PDB entry 7EWP | electron microscopy, 4.30 A resolution (low resolution: residue-level contacts below are approximate; hydrogen-bond / salt-bridge calls are withheld) | chains A and C of the 4 polymer chains in the assembly

Chain A:
Molecule: Probable G-protein coupled receptor 158
Source organism: Homo sapiens
UniProt: Q5T848 (GP158_HUMAN); numbering as in UniProt (aligned over 1-863)
Amino-acid sequence (1138 residues; each row starts with the number of its first residue):
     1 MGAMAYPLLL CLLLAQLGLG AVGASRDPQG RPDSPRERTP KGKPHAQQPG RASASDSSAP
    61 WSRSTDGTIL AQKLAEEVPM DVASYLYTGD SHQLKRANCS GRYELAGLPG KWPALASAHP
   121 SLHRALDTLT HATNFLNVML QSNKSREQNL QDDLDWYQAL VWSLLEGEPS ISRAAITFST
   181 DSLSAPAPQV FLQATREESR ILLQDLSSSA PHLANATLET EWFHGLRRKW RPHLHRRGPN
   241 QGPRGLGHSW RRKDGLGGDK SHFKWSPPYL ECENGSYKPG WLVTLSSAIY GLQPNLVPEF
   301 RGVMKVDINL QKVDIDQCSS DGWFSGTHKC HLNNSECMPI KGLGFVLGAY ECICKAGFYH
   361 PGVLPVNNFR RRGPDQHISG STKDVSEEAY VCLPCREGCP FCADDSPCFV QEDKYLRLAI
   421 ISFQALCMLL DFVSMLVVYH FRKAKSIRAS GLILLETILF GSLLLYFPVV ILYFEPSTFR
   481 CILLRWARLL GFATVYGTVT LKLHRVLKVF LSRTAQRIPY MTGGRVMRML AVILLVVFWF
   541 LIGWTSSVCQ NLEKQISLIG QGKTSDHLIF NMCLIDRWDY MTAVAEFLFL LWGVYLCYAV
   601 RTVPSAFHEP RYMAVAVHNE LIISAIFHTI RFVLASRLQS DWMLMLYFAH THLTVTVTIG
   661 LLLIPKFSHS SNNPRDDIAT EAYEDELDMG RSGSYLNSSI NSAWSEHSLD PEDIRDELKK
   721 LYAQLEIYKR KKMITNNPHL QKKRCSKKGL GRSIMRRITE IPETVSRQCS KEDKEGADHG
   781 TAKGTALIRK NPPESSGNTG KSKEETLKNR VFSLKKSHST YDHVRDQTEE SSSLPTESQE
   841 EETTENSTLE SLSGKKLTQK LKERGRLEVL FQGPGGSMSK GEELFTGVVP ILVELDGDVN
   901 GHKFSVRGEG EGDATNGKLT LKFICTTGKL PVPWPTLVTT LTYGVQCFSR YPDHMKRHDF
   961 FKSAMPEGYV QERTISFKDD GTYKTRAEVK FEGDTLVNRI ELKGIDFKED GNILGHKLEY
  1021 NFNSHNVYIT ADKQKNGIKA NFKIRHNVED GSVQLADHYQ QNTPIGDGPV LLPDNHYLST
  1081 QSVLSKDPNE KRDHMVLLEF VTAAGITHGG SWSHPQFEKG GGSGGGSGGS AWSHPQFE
Disordered / not traced: 1-69, 181-188, 206-210, 221-260, 293-295, 362-388, 669-702, 764-1138
Construct notes: expression tag (864-1138)
Disulfides: Cys318-Cys337, Cys330-Cys352, Cys354-Cys392, Cys395-Cys402, Cys399-Cys408, Cys481-Cys573
Swiss-Prot annotation at these positions:
  - binding site (glycine): Ser172, Arg173, Glu271, Asp307
  - modified residue (Phosphoserine): Ser694, Ser705, Ser708
  - glycosylation (N-linked (GlcNAc...) asparagine): Asn98, Asn143, Asn215, Asn274, Asn333
  - cross-link: Lys774 (Glycyl lysine isopeptide (Lys-Gly) (interchain with G-Cter in ubiquitin))
  - mutagenesis: Phe135 (F135A: Does not affect ability to regulate cAMP levels; when associated with A-540 and A-578), Arg173 (R173A: Nearly abolished glycine-binding and ability to inhibit the GTPase activator activity of RGS7), Ser266 (S266A: Nearly abolished ability to inhibit the GTPase activator activity of RGS7 without affecting glycine-binding), Tyr269 (Y269A: Nearly abolished glycine-binding and ability to inhibit the GTPase activator activity of RGS7), Glu271 (E271A: Nearly abolished glycine-binding and ability to inhibit the GTPase activator activity of RGS7), Lys502 (K502E: Does not affect G protein alpha subunit activation), Arg505 (R505E: Does not affect G protein alpha subunit activation), Phe540 (F540A: Does not affect ability to regulate cAMP levels; when associated with A-135 and A-578), Trp578 (W578A: Does not affect ability to regulate cAMP levels; when associated with A-135 and A-540), Glu609 (E609H: Induces an increase of cAMP levels), Lys719 to Lys720 (In M1 mutant; decreased localization to the nucleus), Lys731 to Lys732 (In M2 mutant; decreased localization to the nucleus)
What the authors report for this chain:
  - mutagenesis - E609H: increased signaling

Chain C:
Molecule: Regulator of G-protein signaling 7
Source organism: Homo sapiens
UniProt: P49802 (RGS7_HUMAN); numbering as in UniProt (aligned over 1-495)
Amino-acid sequence (530 residues; numbered 1 to 530; the number before each row is that of its first residue):
     1 MAQGNNYGQT SNGVADESPN MLVYRKMEDV IARMQDEKNG IPIRTVKSFL SKIPSVFSGS
    61 DIVQWLIKNL TIEDPVEALH LGTLMAAHGY FFPISDHVLT LKDDGTFYRF QTPYFWPSNC
   121 WEPENTDYAV YLCKRTMQNK ARLELADYEA ESLARLQRAF ARKWEFIFMQ AEAQAKVDKK
   181 RDKIERKILD SQERAFWDVH RPVPGCVNTT EVDIKKSSRM RNPHKTRKSV YGLQNDIRSH
   241 SPTHTPTPET KPPTEDELQQ QIKYWQIQLD RHRLKMSKVA DSLLSYTEQY LEYDPFLLPP
   301 DPSNPWLSDD TTFWELEASK EPSQQRVKRW GFGMDEALKD PVGREQFLKF LESEFSSENL
   361 RFWLAVEDLK KRPIKEVPSR VQEIWQEFLA PGAPSAINLD SKSYDKTTQN VKEPGRYTFE
   421 DAQEHIYKLM KSDSYPRFIR SSAYQELLQA KKKSGNSMDR RTSFEKFAQN VGRNIPIFPC
   481 HKNCTPTLRA STNLLRGRGG SENLYFQGGS GSGGDYKDDD DKDYKDDDDK
Disordered / not traced: 1-17, 219-255, 451-530
Construct notes: expression tag (496-530)
Swiss-Prot annotation at these positions:
  - modified residue: Ser229 (Phosphoserine), Ser241 (Phosphoserine), Thr243 (Phosphothreonine), Ser434 (Phosphoserine)
  - mutagenesis: Trp306 (W306F: Diminishes interaction with GNB5)

How chain A and chain C interact:
Residue-residue contacts - 24 pairs, chain A then chain C:
  Leu507(A) - Leu143(C)
  Phe510(A) - Leu143(C)
  Leu511(A) - Thr136(C)
  Leu511(A) - Met137(C)
  Ala599(A) - Arg142(C)
  Thr602(A) - Leu143(C)
  Thr602(A) - Leu145(C)
  Thr602(A) - Ala146(C)
  Thr602(A) - Asp147(C)
  Thr602(A) - Ala150(C)
  Pro604(A) - Ala150(C)
  Pro604(A) - Glu151(C)
  Pro604(A) - Ala154(C)
  Trp704(A) - Ile43(C)
  Trp704(A) - Arg109(C)
  Glu706(A) - Pro113(C)
  Leu709(A) - Thr112(C)
  Lys719(A) - Val177(C)
  Lys720(A) - Gln174(C)
  Ala723(A) - Val177(C)
  Gln724(A) - Phe166(C)
  Gln724(A) - Gln170(C)
  Ile727(A) - Met169(C)
  Lys731(A) - Met169(C)
Other interface residues (no listed pair), chain A (25 interface residues in all): Arg513, Thr514, Tyr595, Arg601, Val603, Ala703, Ser705, Asp713, Asp716, Tyr728
Other interface residues (no listed pair), chain C (26 interface residues in all): Gln35, Lys140, Ala141, Gln157, Ala173, Ile188, Leu189

In short:
25 residues of chain A face 26 of chain C across their interface. From UniProt: 4 glycine-binding residues and
14 mutagenesis sites on chain A; one mutagenesis site on chain C. From the paper: E609H of chain A increases
signaling.
Chain A is Probable G-protein coupled receptor 158 and chain C is Regulator of G-protein signaling 7, both
from Homo sapiens; the structure, Cryo-EM structure of human GPR158 in complex with RGS7-Gbeta5 in a 2:1:1
ratio, was determined by electron microscopy (same publication as 7EWL and 7EWR).
